Entry 8FS4 (electron microscopy, 2.94 A resolution); this record covers chains D and E of the 11 polymer chains in the assembly.

# Chain D
Name: Replication factor C subunit 2
From: Saccharomyces cerevisiae
UniProt: P40348 (RFC2_YEAST); residues 1-353 here = UniProt positions 1-353
Sequence (353 residues; numbered 1 to 353; the number before each row is that of its first residue):
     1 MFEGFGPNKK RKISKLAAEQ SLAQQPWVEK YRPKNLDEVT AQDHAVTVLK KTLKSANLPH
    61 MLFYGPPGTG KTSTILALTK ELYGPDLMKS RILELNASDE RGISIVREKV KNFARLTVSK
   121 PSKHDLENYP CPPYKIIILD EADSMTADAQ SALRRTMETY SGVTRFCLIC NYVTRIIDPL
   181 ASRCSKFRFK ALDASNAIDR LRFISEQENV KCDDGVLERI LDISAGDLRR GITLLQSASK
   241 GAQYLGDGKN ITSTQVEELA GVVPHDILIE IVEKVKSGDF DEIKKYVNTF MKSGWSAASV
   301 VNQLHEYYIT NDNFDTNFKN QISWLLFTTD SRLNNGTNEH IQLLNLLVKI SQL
Unresolved in the structure: 1-23
Metal / ion sites: Mg2+: Thr72 (together with ATP-gamma-S)
Ligand contacts:
  - ATP-gamma-S (AGS; phosphothiophosphoric acid-adenylate ester): Val28, Glu29, Tyr31, Arg32, Pro33, Glu38, Val39, Thr40, Gln42, Pro67, Gly68, Thr69, Gly70, Lys71, Thr72, Ser73, Asn171, Leu192, Arg200, Leu228, Arg229
  - ATP-gamma-S: Arg154, Glu158, Pro179, Arg183
UniProt features mapped onto this chain:
  - binding site (ATP): Val28, Arg32, Gly65 to Ser73, Asn171, Arg229
  - modified residue: Met1 (N-acetylmethionine)

# Chain E
Name: Replication factor C subunit 5
From: Saccharomyces cerevisiae
UniProt: P38251 (RFC5_YEAST); residue numbers follow UniProt; this construct covers 1-354
Sequence (354 residues; numbered 1 to 354; the number before each row is that of its first residue):
     1 MSLWVDKYRP KSLNALSHNE ELTNFLKSLS DQPRDLPHLL LYGPNGTGKK TRCMALLESI
    61 FGPGVYRLKI DVRQFVTASN RKLELNVVSS PYHLEITPSD MGNNDRIVIQ ELLKEVAQME
   121 QVDFQDSKDG LAHRYKCVII NEANSLTKDA QAALRRTMEK YSKNIRLIMV CDSMSPIIAP
   181 IKSRCLLIRC PAPSDSEIST ILSDVVTNER IQLETKDILK RIAQASNGNL RVSLLMLESM
   241 ALNNELALKS SSPIIKPDWI IVIHKLTRKI VKERSVNSLI ECRAVLYDLL AHCIPANIIL
   301 KELTFSLLDV ETLNTTNKSS IIEYSSVFDE RLSLGNKAIF HLEGFIAKVM CCLD
Unresolved in the structure: 1, 127-130
Ligand contacts:
  - ADP (adenosine-5'-diphosphate): Val5, Asp6, Tyr8, Arg9, Pro10, Leu16, Ser17, His18, Pro44, Asn45, Gly46, Thr47, Gly48, Lys49, Lys50, Thr51, Arg52, Ile201, Leu230, Arg231, Leu234
  - ATP-gamma-S (AGS; phosphothiophosphoric acid-adenylate ester): Arg155, Glu159, Pro180, Arg184
UniProt features mapped onto this chain:
  - binding site (ATP): Val5, Ser17, Gly43 to Thr51, Arg231

# Interface between chain D and chain E
Contacting residue pairs - 94 pairs, chain D then chain E:
  Gln24(D) with Arg34(E)
  Gln25(D) with Lys163(E); Arg166(E)
  Pro26(D) with Arg166(E)
  Glu29(D) with Met158(E); Glu159(E); Ser162(E), hydrogen bond
  Arg32(D) with Glu159(E), salt bridge
  Thr72(D) with Arg156(E)
  Asn96(D) with Arg156(E)
  Ala97(D) with Gln110(E); Ala152(E); Ala153(E)
  Ser98(D) with Gln110(E); Lys114(E); Ala153(E); Thr157(E)
  Glu100(D) with Gln110(E), hydrogen bond
  Asp140(D) with Arg156(E), salt bridge
  Glu141(D) with Ala152(E); Arg155(E), salt bridge; Arg156(E)
  Asn171(D) with Arg155(E), hydrogen bond; Pro180(E)
  Asp227(D) with Ser183(E), hydrogen bond
  Arg229(D) with Glu159(E), salt bridge; Ser183(E), hydrogen bond; Arg184(E)
  Arg230(D) with Lys182(E), hydrogen bond (side chain-backbone); Ser183(E); Cys185(E); Leu187(E)
  Thr233(D) with Leu186(E)
  Gln236(D) with Asp35(E), hydrogen bond (side chain-backbone); Pro37(E)
  Ser237(D) with Leu186(E)
  Lys240(D) with Leu29(E); Gln32(E), hydrogen bond (side chain-backbone); Asp35(E), salt bridge
  Gly241(D) with Ser28(E)
  Tyr244(D) with Lys27(E); Ser28(E); Asp31(E)
  Glu258(D) with Arg189(E), salt bridge
  Leu259(D) with Phe25(E), hydrophobic; Leu187(E)
  Phe280(D) with Leu308(E), hydrophobic; Lys318(E); Ser319(E)
  Asp281(D) with Lys318(E), salt bridge
  Lys284(D) with Leu308(E); Asp309(E), salt bridge
  Asn288(D) with Asn227(E)
  Met291(D) with Pro44(E)
  Lys292(D) with Pro44(E); Pro191(E); Ala192(E), hydrogen bond (backbone-backbone); Asn227(E), hydrogen bond
  Ser293(D) with Arg189(E), hydrogen bond (backbone-side chain); Pro191(E)
  Gly294(D) with Tyr42(E); Pro44(E); Arg189(E)
  Trp295(D) with Arg189(E)
  Ser296(D) with Tyr42(E); Met174(E), hydrogen bond
  Arg332(D) with Val327(E); Glu330(E), salt bridge
  Leu333(D) with Ser175(E)
  Asn335(D) with Glu330(E), hydrogen bond; Ser333(E), hydrogen bond (backbone-side chain); Leu334(E)
  Gly336(D) with Pro176(E); Ser333(E), hydrogen bond (backbone-side chain)
  Thr337(D) with Ser175(E); Asp329(E); Glu330(E); Ser333(E)
  Asn338(D) with Asn297(E); Lys301(E); Asp329(E), hydrogen bond (backbone-side chain)
  Glu339(D) with Ser173(E), hydrogen bond; Ser175(E), hydrogen bond
  His340(D) with Phe305(E)
  Ile341(D) with Ile322(E), hydrophobic; Ser325(E); Ser326(E); Asp329(E)
  Gln342(D) with Ser326(E), hydrogen bond (side chain-backbone)
  Leu344(D) with Phe305(E), hydrophobic; Leu308(E), hydrophobic
  Asn345(D) with Glu323(E); Ser326(E), hydrogen bond
  Gln352(D) with Ser319(E)
Also at the interface, not in a pair above, chain D (57 interface residues in all): Pro67, Glu94, Asp99, Asp143, Ser144, Ala260, Gly261, Asn334, Val348, Lys349
Also at the interface, not in a pair above, chain E (64 interface residues in all): Asn24, Leu36, His38, Arg106, Lys148, Lys160, Ala179, Gly228, Leu300, Thr315

# Summary
Chain D and chain E form an interface of 57 and 64 residues respectively; the contacts include 20 hydrogen
bonds and 9 salt bridges. Among the polar pairs are Arg32(D)-Glu159(E), Asp140(D)-Arg156(E) and
Glu141(D)-Arg155(E). One ATP-gamma-S molecule is bound between chain D and chain E.
Here chain D is Replication factor C subunit 2 and chain E is Replication factor C subunit 5, both from
Saccharomyces cerevisiae. Entry 8FS4 (Structure of S. cerevisiae Rad24-RFC loading the 9-1-1 clamp onto a
10-nt gapped DNA in step ...) was determined by electron microscopy (same publication as 8FS3, 8FS5, 8FS6,
8FS7 and 8FS8).
